8G9F - chains A and C of the 4 polymer chains in the assembly; structure by electron microscopy, 3.20 A resolution.

== Chain A ==
Molecule: DNA polymerase alpha catalytic subunit
From: Xenopus laevis
Notes: EC 2.7.7.7
Reference sequence: Q9DE46 (DPOLA_XENLA); residue numbers follow UniProt; this construct covers 335-1458
Amino-acid sequence (1127 residues; each row starts with the number of its first residue):
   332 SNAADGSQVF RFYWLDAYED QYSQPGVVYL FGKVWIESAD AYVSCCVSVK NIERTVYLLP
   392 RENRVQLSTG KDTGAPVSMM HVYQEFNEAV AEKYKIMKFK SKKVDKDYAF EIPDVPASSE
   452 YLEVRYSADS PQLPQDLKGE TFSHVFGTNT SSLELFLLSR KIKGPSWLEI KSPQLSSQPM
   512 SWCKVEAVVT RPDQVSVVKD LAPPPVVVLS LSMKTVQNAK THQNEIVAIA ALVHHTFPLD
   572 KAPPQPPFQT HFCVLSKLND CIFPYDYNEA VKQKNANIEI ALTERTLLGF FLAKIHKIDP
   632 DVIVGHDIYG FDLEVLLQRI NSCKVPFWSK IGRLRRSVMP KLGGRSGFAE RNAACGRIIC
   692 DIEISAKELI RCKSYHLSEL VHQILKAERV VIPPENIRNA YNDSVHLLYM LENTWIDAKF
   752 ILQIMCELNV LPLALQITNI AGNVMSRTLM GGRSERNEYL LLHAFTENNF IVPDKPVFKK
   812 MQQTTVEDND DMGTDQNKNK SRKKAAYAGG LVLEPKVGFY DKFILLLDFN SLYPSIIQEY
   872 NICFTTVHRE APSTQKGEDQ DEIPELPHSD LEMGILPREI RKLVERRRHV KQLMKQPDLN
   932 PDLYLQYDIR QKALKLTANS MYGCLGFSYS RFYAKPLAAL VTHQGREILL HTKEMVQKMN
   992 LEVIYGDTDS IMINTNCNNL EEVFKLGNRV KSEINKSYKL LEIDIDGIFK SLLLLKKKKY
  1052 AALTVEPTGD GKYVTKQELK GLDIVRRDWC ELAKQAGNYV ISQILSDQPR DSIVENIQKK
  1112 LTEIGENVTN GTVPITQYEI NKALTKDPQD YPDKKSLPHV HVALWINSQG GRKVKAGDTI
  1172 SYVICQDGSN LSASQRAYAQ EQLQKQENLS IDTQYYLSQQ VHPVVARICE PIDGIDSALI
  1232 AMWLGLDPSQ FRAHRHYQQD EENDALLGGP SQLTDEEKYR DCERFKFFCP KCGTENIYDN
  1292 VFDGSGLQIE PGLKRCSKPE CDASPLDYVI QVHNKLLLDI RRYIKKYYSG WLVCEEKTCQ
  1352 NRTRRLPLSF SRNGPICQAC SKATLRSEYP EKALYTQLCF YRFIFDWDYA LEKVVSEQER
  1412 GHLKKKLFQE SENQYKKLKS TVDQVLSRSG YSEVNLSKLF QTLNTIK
Disordered / not traced: 332-338, 809-840, 881-892, 1244-1250, 1453-1458
Sequence notes: expression tag (332-334)
Ion coordination: Zn2+ site 1: Cys1280, Cys1283, Cys1307, Cys1312; Zn2+ site 2: Cys1345, Cys1350, Cys1368, Cys1371
UniProt features mapped onto this chain:
  - zinc finger: Cys1280 to Pro1310 (CysA-type)
  - motif: Cys1345 to Cys1371 (CysB motif)
  - binding site (Zn(2+)): Cys1280, Cys1283, Cys1307, Cys1312, Cys1345, Cys1350, Cys1368, Cys1371

== Chain C ==
Molecule: DNA primase large subunit
From: Xenopus laevis
Reference sequence: A0A1L8G3G3 (A0A1L8G3G3_XENLA); numbering as in UniProt (aligned over 1-513)
Amino-acid sequence (513 residues; each row starts with the number of its first residue):
     1 MLFSRDRKYR HNTRLTGDRK GDLYPSSLQF YQHPPTENIS LIEFETFAIE RLKLLKAVEN
    61 LGVSYVKNSE EYSKKLELEL RKLKFPYRPL HEEISDDVYD LRRKDHISHF ILRLAYCQSE
   121 DLRRWFIQQE MDLFKFRFGL LTKESVQEFL KLNDLQYVAI SEDEKNMHKE DLMNSSFGLS
   181 LTKMEDTEFY KVPFQAALDL VRPRKVFLWR GFAFIPHKDI VSIVLNDFRA KLSKALALSA
   241 RSLPVVQSDE RLQPLLNHLS HSYIGQDFSS QSNTGKISLE QIDGFAAKSF PLCMRQLHKS
   301 LRENHHLRHG GRMQYGLFLK GIGLTLEQAL QFWRLEFTKG KVDSEKFDKV YAYSIRHNYG
   361 KEGKRTDYTP YSCMKVILSN PPSQGDYHGC PFRHSDPELL KQKLQSFKVP SSGINQILEL
   421 VKGMHYQLAC QKYFELTHSV DDCGFSLNHP NQYFAESQKL LTGSREIKKE QTARDSPAVT
   481 ASQLSSSSSS ASIPKSQSSA PEMEDLEQIF SEY
Disordered / not traced: 1-15, 462-513
Ion coordination: 4Fe-4S cluster Fe: Cys293, Cys373, Cys390, Cys430
Ligand contacts: 4Fe-4S cluster (SF4): Pro291, Leu292, Cys293, Cys373, Val376, Ile377, Cys390, Pro391, Phe392, Tyr426, Gln427, Cys430, Leu447, Pro450

== How chain A and chain C interact ==
Contacting residue pairs - 94 pairs, chain A then chain C:
  Lys853(A) with Ser383(C), hydrogen bond
  Ile894(A) with Arg241(C), hydrogen bond (backbone-side chain)
  Pro895(A) with Arg241(C), hydrogen bond (backbone-side chain)
  Glu896(A) with Arg241(C)
  Leu971(A) with Arg241(C)
  His974(A) with Ala240(C); Arg241(C)
  Arg977(A) with Leu243(C)
  Glu978(A) with Gln118(C); Arg123(C), salt bridge
  Leu981(A) with Gln118(C)
  His982(A) with Asp121(C)
  Glu985(A) with Asp121(C)
  Gln988(A) with Arg393(C), hydrogen bond (backbone-side chain)
  Lys989(A) with Arg393(C)
  Asn991(A) with Pro381(C); Arg393(C), hydrogen bond; His394(C)
  Glu993(A) with Asn380(C), hydrogen bond (side chain-backbone); Pro381(C)
  Asn1007(A) with Pro381(C), hydrogen bond (side chain-backbone); Pro382(C), hydrogen bond (side chain-backbone); Ser383(C)
  Arg1101(A) with His309(C); Arg312(C)
  Asp1102(A) with His306(C), salt bridge; Arg312(C), salt bridge; Tyr351(C)
  Glu1106(A) with Lys346(C), salt bridge; Val350(C)
  Glu1221(A) with Lys364(C), salt bridge
  Asp1224(A) with His309(C), salt bridge
  Gly1225(A) with His309(C)
  Asp1227(A) with Tyr353(C), hydrogen bond; His357(C), salt bridge
  Ala1229(A) with Tyr353(C)
  Leu1230(A) with Tyr353(C)
  Met1233(A) with Tyr353(C), hydrophobic
  Arg1243(A) with Glu362(C)
  Glu1252(A) with His258(C)
  Glu1253(A) with His258(C)
  Asn1254(A) with Thr366(C)
  Asp1255(A) with Arg365(C), salt bridge
  Ala1256(A) with His258(C); His261(C); Ser262(C); Tyr263(C), hydrogen bond (backbone-backbone)
  Leu1257(A) with His261(C), hydrogen bond (backbone-backbone); Tyr263(C); Ser372(C), hydrogen bond (backbone-side chain); Met374(C); Ser379(C)
  Leu1258(A) with Arg365(C), hydrogen bond (backbone-side chain); Thr366(C); Pro370(C)
  Gly1259(A) with Tyr263(C); Arg365(C)
  Gly1260(A) with Arg365(C)
  Ser1262(A) with Glu45(C), hydrogen bond; Leu255(C)
  Gln1263(A) with Ile49(C); Tyr263(C), hydrogen bond (side chain-backbone)
  Leu1264(A) with Arg365(C)
  Thr1265(A) with Asp267(C)
  Glu1267(A) with Lys361(C), salt bridge
  Glu1268(A) with Arg365(C), salt bridge; Tyr368(C), hydrogen bond
  Arg1271(A) with Glu362(C), salt bridge
  Tyr1386(A) with Ile42(C)
  Arg1393(A) with Ile42(C)
  Gly1441(A) with Arg251(C), hydrogen bond (backbone-side chain)
  Tyr1442(A) with Leu41(C), hydrophobic; Arg251(C), hydrogen bond (backbone-side chain)
  Ser1443(A) with Ser40(C); Leu41(C), hydrogen bond (backbone-backbone)
  Glu1444(A) with Asn38(C); Ile39(C); Arg251(C), hydrogen bond (backbone-side chain)
  Val1445(A) with Asn38(C); Ile39(C), hydrogen bond (backbone-backbone); Leu41(C), hydrophobic; Arg251(C)
  Asn1446(A) with Asn38(C)
  Leu1447(A) with Pro35(C), hydrophobic; Glu37(C), hydrogen bond (backbone-backbone); Ile39(C), hydrophobic; Ile107(C), hydrophobic
  Leu1450(A) with Leu114(C), hydrophobic; Leu252(C), hydrophobic
  Phe1451(A) with Pro34(C), hydrophobic; Pro35(C), hydrophobic; Phe110(C); Ile111(C); Leu114(C), hydrophobic
Interface residues without a listed pair, chain A (62 interface residues in all): Leu842, Asn1009, Gln1109, Trp1234, Pro1261, Ser1448, Lys1449, Gln1452
Interface residues without a listed pair, chain C (71 interface residues in all): Thr36, Phe44, Cys117, Ser119, Glu120, Val245, Val246, Gln247, Pro254, Ile264, Gly265, Lys349, Gly363, Thr369, Tyr371, Lys375, Leu378, Gln384, Asp386

== Summary ==
62 residues of chain A face 71 of chain C across their interface, with 22 hydrogen bonds and 11 salt bridges.
Polar pairs include Glu978(A)-Arg123(C), Asp1102(A)-His306(C) and Asp1102(A)-Arg312(C). Bound to chain C:
4Fe-4S cluster. From UniProt: 8 Zn2+-binding residues on chain A.
Chain A is DNA polymerase alpha catalytic subunit and chain C is DNA primase large subunit, both from Xenopus
laevis; the structure, Complete auto-inhibitory complex of Xenopus laevis DNA polymerase alpha-primase, was
determined by electron microscopy, deposited together with 8G99, 8G9L, 8G9N, 8G9O, 8UCU, 8UCV and 8 further
entries.
